Entry 8WH4 (electron microscopy, 3.03 A resolution); this record covers chains D and F of the 7 polymer chains in the assembly.

# Chain D (and F)
Protein: Uncoating factor OPG117
From: Monkeypox virus
Notes: chain F of this document is another copy of the same molecule, construct and numbering; everything in this record applies to it too
Reference sequence: Q5IXS3 (Q5IXS3_MONPV); residues 1-785 here = UniProt positions 1-785
Amino-acid sequence (785 residues; each row starts with the number of its first residue):
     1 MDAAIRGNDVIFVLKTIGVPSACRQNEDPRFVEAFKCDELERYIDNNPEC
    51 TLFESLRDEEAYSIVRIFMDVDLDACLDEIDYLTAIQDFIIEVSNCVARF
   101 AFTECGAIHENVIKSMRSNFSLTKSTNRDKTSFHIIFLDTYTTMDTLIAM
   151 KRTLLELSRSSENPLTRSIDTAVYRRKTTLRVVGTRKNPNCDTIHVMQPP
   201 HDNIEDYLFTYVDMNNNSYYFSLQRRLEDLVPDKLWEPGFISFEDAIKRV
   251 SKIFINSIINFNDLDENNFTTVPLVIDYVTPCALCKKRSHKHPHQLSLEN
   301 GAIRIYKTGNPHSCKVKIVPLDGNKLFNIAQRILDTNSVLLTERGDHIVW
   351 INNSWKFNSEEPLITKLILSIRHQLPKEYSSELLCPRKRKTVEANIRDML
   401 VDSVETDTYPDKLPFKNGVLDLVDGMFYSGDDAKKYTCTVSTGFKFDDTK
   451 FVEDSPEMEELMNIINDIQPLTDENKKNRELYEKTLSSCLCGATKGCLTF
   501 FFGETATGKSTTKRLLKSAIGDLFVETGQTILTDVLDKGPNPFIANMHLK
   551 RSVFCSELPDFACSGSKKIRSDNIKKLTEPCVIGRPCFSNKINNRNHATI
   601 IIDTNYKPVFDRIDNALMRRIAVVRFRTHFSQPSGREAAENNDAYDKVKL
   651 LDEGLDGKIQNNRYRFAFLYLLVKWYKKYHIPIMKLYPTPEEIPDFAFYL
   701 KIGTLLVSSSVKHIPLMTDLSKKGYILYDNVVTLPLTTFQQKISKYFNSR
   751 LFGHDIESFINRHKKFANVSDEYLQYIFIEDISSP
Unresolved in the structure: 1-322

# How chain D and chain F interact
Contacting residue pairs (30):
  N324(D) - L384(F)
  T391(D) - P386(F)
  T391(D) - R387(F)
  A394(D) - P386(F)  hydrophobic
  N395(D) - L384(F)
  N395(D) - R389(F)  hydrogen bond
  R397(D) - K366(F)
  D398(D) - T365(F)
  D398(D) - K366(F)
  D398(D) - L369(F)
  D398(D) - R389(F)  salt bridge
  M399(D) - L369(F)  hydrophobic
  L400(D) - K366(F)  hydrogen bond (backbone-side chain)
  V401(D) - N352(F)
  D402(D) - N352(F)
  N590(D) - F588(F)
  N615(D) - T505(F)
  R619(D) - T505(F)  hydrogen bond
  K685(D) - E653(F)
  Y687(D) - E653(F)  hydrogen bond
  V707(D) - N641(F)
  S708(D) - N641(F)
  S708(D) - D643(F)
  S709(D) - D643(F)
  S710(D) - D643(F)
  Y728(D) - L751(F)
  N768(D) - R750(F)
  N768(D) - L751(F)
  V769(D) - R750(F)  hydrogen bond (backbone-backbone)
  V769(D) - L751(F)
Other interface residues (no listed pair), chain D (31 interface residues in all): G323, F327, L341, I583, R585, R620, I683, N761, R762
Other interface residues (no listed pair), chain F (24 interface residues in all): I351, R372, C385, F543, E557, A562, A638, N642, G654

# In short
The interface between chain D and chain F involves 31 residues on one side and 24 on the other, with 5
hydrogen bonds and 1 salt bridge. Among the polar pairs are D398(D)-R389(F), N395(D)-R389(F) and
L400(D)-K366(F).
Chain D and chain F are both Uncoating factor OPG117 (Monkeypox virus); the structure, MPOX E5 hexamer ssDNA
bound apo conformation, was determined by electron microscopy (same publication as 8WH0 and 8WH2).
